PDB entry 7AQR | electron microscopy, 2.91 A resolution | chains F and G of the 17 polymer chains in the assembly

[Chain F]
Molecule: NADH dehydrogenase [ubiquinone] flavoprotein 1, mitochondrial
Source organism: Arabidopsis thaliana
Notes: EC 7.1.1.2
UniProt: Q9FNN5 (NDUV1_ARATH); numbering as in UniProt (aligned over 1-486)
Chain sequence (486 residues; row label = number of the first residue in the row):
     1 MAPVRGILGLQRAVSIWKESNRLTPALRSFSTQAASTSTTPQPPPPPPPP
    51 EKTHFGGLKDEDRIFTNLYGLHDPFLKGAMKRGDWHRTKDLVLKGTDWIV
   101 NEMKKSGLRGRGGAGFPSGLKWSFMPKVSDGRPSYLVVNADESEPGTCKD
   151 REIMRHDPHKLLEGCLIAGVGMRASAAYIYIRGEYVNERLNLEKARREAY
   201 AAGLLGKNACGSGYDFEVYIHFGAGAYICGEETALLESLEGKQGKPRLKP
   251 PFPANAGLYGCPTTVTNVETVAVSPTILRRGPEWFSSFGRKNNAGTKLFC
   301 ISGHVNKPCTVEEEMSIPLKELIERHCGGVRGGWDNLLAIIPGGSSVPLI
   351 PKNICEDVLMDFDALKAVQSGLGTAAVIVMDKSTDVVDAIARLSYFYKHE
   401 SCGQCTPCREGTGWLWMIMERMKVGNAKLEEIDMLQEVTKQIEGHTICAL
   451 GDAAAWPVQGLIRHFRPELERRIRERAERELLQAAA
Not modelled in the structure: 1-50, 485-486
Disulfide bonds: Cys-148/Cys-300
Ion coordination: 4Fe-4S cluster Fe: Cys-402, Cys-405, Cys-408, Cys-448
Ligand contacts:
  - FMN (flavin mononucleotide): Gly-110, Arg-111, Gly-112, Gly-113, Ala-114, Lys-121, Asn-139, Asp-141, Glu-142, Ser-143, Glu-144, Tyr-227, Ile-228, Gly-230, Glu-231, Glu-232, Val-265, Thr-266, Asn-267, Thr-270, Ala-449, Leu-450
  - 4Fe-4S cluster (SF4): Ile-228, Pro-246, Ser-401, Cys-402, Gly-403, Gln-404, Cys-405, Cys-408, Arg-409, Thr-446, Ile-447, Cys-448, Leu-450, Gly-451
UniProt features mapped onto this chain:
  - binding site (NADH): Gly-110 to Gly-119
  - binding site (FMN): Phe-222 to Thr-270
  - binding site ([4Fe-4S] cluster): Cys-402, Cys-405, Cys-408, Cys-448

[Chain G]
Molecule: NADH dehydrogenase [ubiquinone] iron-sulfur protein 1, mitochondrial
Source organism: Arabidopsis thaliana
Notes: EC 7.1.1.2
UniProt: Q9FGI6 (NDUS1_ARATH); residue numbers follow UniProt; this construct covers 1-748
Chain sequence (748 residues; each row starts with the number of its first residue):
     1 MGLGILASRTIRPASRLLQSQTSNFFLRTIVSKPELQSPESAAVSEPEPP
    51 TQILPPRNPVGGARVHFSNPEDAIEVFVDGYAVKVPKGFTVLQACEVAGV
   101 DIPRFCYHSRLSIAGNCRMCLVEVEKSPKPVASCAMPALPGMKIKTDTPI
   151 AKKAREGVMEFLLMNHPLDCPICDQGGECDLQDQSMAFGSDRGRFTEMKR
   201 SVVDKNLGPLVKTVMTRCIQCTRCVRFASEVAGVQDLGILGRGSGEEIGT
   251 YVEKLMTSELSGNVIDICPVGALTSKPFAFKARNWELKATETIDVSDAVG
   301 SNIRVDSRGPEVMRIIPRLNEDINEEWISDKTRFCYDGLKRQRLSDPMIR
   351 DSDGRFKAVSWRDALAVVGDIIHQVKPDEIVGVAGQLSDAESMMVLKDFV
   401 NRMGSDNVWCEGTAAGVDADLRYSYLMNTSISGLENADLFLLIGTQPRVE
   451 AAMVNARICKTVRASNAKVGYVGPPAEFNYDCKHLGTGPDTLKEIAEGRH
   501 PFCTALKNAKNPAIIVGAGLFNRTDKNAILSSVESIAQANNVVRPDWNGL
   551 NFLLQYAAQAAALDLGLIQQSAKALESAKFVYLMGADDVNVDKIPKDAFV
   601 VYQGHHGDKAVYRANVILPASAFTEKEGTYENTEGFTQQTVPAVPTVGDA
   651 RDDWKIVRALSEVSGVKLPYNSIEGVRSRIKSVAPNLVHTDEREPAAFGP
   701 SLKPECKEAMSTTPFQTVVENFYMTNSITRASKIMAQCSAVLLKKPFV
Not modelled in the structure: 1-56, 745-748
Ion coordination: 2Fe-2S cluster Fe: Cys-106, Cys-117, Cys-120, Cys-134; 4Fe-4S cluster Fe site 1: His-166, Cys-170, Cys-173, Cys-179; 4Fe-4S cluster Fe site 2: Cys-218, Cys-221, Cys-224, Cys-268
Ligand contacts:
  - 2Fe-2S cluster (FES): Arg-104, Phe-105, Cys-106, Tyr-107, Gly-115, Asn-116, Cys-117, Arg-118, Met-119, Cys-120, Ala-132, Cys-134
  - 4Fe-4S cluster (SF4), molecule 1: His-166, Pro-167, Asp-169, Cys-170, Cys-173, Gln-175, Gly-176, Cys-179, Leu-181, Gln-182, Arg-217, Val-270, Gly-271
  - 4Fe-4S cluster (SF4), molecule 2: Met-215, Cys-218, Ile-219, Gln-220, Cys-221, Thr-222, Arg-223, Cys-224, Ile-248, Cys-268, Pro-269, Val-270, Ala-272, Leu-273

[Interface between chain F and chain G]
Residue-residue contacts (66):
  Gly-225(F) / Arg-242(G)  hydrogen bond (backbone-side chain)
  Ala-226(F) / Arg-242(G)
  Gln-243(F) / Ile-239(G)  hydrogen bond (side chain-backbone)
  Gln-243(F) / Gly-241(G)
  Lys-245(F) / Glu-246(G)  salt bridge
  Leu-248(F) / Gly-115(G)
  Leu-248(F) / Arg-118(G)
  Leu-248(F) / Ala-135(G)  hydrophobic
  Pro-250(F) / Met-136(G)  hydrophobic
  Pro-250(F) / Pro-137(G)
  His-399(F) / Arg-242(G)
  Glu-400(F) / Arg-242(G)  salt bridge
  Ser-401(F) / Arg-242(G)
  Ser-401(F) / Gly-243(G)  hydrogen bond (backbone-backbone)
  Cys-402(F) / Arg-242(G)
  Cys-402(F) / Gly-243(G)  hydrogen bond (backbone-backbone)
  Cys-402(F) / Glu-246(G)
  Gly-403(F) / Gly-243(G)
  Gly-403(F) / Glu-246(G)
  Gln-404(F) / Asn-116(G)
  Cys-405(F) / Asn-116(G)
  Cys-405(F) / Arg-118(G)
  Thr-406(F) / Asn-116(G)  hydrogen bond (backbone-backbone)
  Thr-406(F) / Cys-117(G)  hydrogen bond (side chain-backbone)
  Thr-406(F) / Phe-161(G)
  Thr-406(F) / Leu-162(G)
  Pro-407(F) / Arg-118(G)
  Pro-407(F) / Phe-161(G)  hydrophobic
  Arg-409(F) / Ile-219(G)  hydrogen bond (side chain-backbone)
  Arg-409(F) / Gln-220(G)
  Arg-409(F) / Ser-244(G)
  Arg-409(F) / Glu-246(G)  salt bridge
  Glu-410(F) / Phe-161(G)
  Glu-410(F) / Met-164(G)
  Glu-410(F) / Asn-165(G)  hydrogen bond
  Glu-410(F) / Arg-200(G)  salt bridge
  Gly-411(F) / Phe-161(G)
  Trp-414(F) / Glu-160(G)
  Trp-414(F) / Phe-161(G)  hydrophobic
  Trp-414(F) / Met-164(G)  hydrophobic
  Trp-414(F) / Arg-194(G)
  Trp-414(F) / Phe-195(G)
  Trp-414(F) / Glu-197(G)  hydrogen bond
  Met-417(F) / Phe-195(G)  hydrophobic
  Met-417(F) / Glu-197(G)
  Ile-418(F) / Glu-197(G)
  Arg-421(F) / Glu-197(G)  salt bridge
  Met-434(F) / Arg-194(G)
  Glu-437(F) / Arg-194(G)  salt bridge
  Val-438(F) / Arg-194(G)
  Lys-440(F) / Lys-153(G)  hydrogen bond (backbone-side chain)
  Gln-441(F) / Lys-153(G)
  Gln-441(F) / Gly-157(G)
  Gln-441(F) / Glu-160(G)
  Gln-441(F) / Phe-161(G)
  Gln-441(F) / Arg-194(G)
  Ile-442(F) / Phe-161(G)  hydrophobic
  Gly-444(F) / Lys-129(G)
  Gly-444(F) / Pro-130(G)
  His-445(F) / Arg-118(G)  hydrogen bond (backbone-side chain)
  His-445(F) / Leu-121(G)
  His-445(F) / Pro-130(G)
  His-445(F) / Ala-154(G)
  Thr-446(F) / Arg-118(G)
  Thr-446(F) / Lys-129(G)  hydrogen bond (backbone-side chain)
  Ile-447(F) / Gly-115(G)
Also at the interface, not in a pair above, chain G (33 interface residues in all): Glu-156, Val-158, Met-198

[In short]
32 residues of chain F face 33 of chain G across their interface, with 12 hydrogen bonds and 6 salt bridges.
Polar contacts include Lys-245(F)/Glu-246(G), Glu-400(F)/Arg-242(G) and Arg-409(F)/Glu-246(G). Chain F binds
flavin mononucleotide and 4Fe-4S cluster. Bound to chain G: 2Fe-2S cluster and 4Fe-4S cluster.
Chain F is NADH dehydrogenase [ubiquinone] flavoprotein 1, mitochondrial and chain G is NADH dehydrogenase
[ubiquinone] iron-sulfur protein 1, mitochondrial, both from Arabidopsis thaliana; the structure, Cryo-EM
structure of Arabidopsis thaliana Complex-I (peripheral arm), was determined by electron microscopy (same
publication as 7AQQ, 7AQW, 7AR7, 7AR8, 7AR9, 7ARB, 7ARC and 7ARD).
